5TWR - chains A and T of the 4 polymer chains in the assembly; structure by X-ray diffraction, 1.90 A resolution.

Chain A:
Protein: DNA-directed DNA/RNA polymerase mu
From: Homo sapiens
Notes: EC 2.7.7.7
Reference sequence: Q9NP87 (DPOLM_HUMAN); numbering as in UniProt; present here: 134-397, 410-494
Amino-acid sequence (354 residues; numbered 129 to 494; 12 numbers in that range are skipped by the numbering (no residue carries them; nothing is unmodelled there); the number before each row is that of its first residue):
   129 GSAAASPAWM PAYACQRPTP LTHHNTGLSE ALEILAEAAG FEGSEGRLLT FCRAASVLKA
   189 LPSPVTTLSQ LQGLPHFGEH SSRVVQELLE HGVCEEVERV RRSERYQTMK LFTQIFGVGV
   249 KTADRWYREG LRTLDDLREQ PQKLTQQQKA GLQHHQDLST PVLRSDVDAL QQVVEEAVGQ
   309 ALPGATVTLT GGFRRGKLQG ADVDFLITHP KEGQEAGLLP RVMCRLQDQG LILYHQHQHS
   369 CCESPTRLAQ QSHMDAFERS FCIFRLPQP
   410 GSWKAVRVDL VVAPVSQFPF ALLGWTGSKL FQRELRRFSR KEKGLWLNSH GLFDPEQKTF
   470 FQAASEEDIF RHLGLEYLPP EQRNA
Unresolved in the structure: 129-137, 366-383
Sequence notes: expression tag (129-133); engineered mutation Ala329 (His in Q9NP87); linker (410)
Swiss-Prot annotation at these positions:
  - region: Arg323 to Gly328, Asp330 to Asp332 (Involved in ssDNA binding)
  - binding site (Mg(2+)): Asp330, Asp332, Asp418
  - site: Gly433 (Responsible for the low discrimination between dNTP and rNTP)
Ion coordination: Na+: Thr241, Ile243, Val246 (shared with 1 residue of chain P); Mg2+ site 1: Asp330, Asp332, Asp418 (together with 2KH) (shared with 1 residue of chain P); Mg2+ site 2: Asp330, Asp332 (together with 2KH)
Small-molecule neighbours: 2KH (5'-O-[(S)-hydroxy{[(S)-hydroxy(phosphonooxy)phosphoryl]amino}phosphoryl]uridine): Gly319, Gly320, Arg323, Lys325, Gln327, Gly328, Ala329, Asp330, Asp332, Asp418, Gly433, Trp434, Thr435, Gly436, Ser437, Lys438, Gln441
From the paper describing this entry:
  - binding site for 2KH: Gly433
  - mutagenesis - G433A (Kd 29 uM): unchanged binding to UTP
  - mutagenesis - G433A, G433S: unchanged catalytic activity
  - mutagenesis - W434A (23-fold), W434H (8.8-fold): decreased catalytic activity
  - mutagenesis - W434A (Kd 79.1 uM), W434H (Kd 61.1 uM): decreased binding to UTP

Chain T:
Molecule: 9-nt DNA strand
Sequence (9 nucleotides; row label = number of the first residue in the row):
     1 CGGCATACG

Chain A / chain T interface:
Residue-residue contacts (26; chain A residue first):
  Gly174(A) with DC4(T), base contact
  Leu177(A) with DC4(T), phosphate contact; DA5(T), phosphate contact
  Gln364(A) with DG9(T), phosphate contact
  His365(A) with DG9(T), phosphate contact
  Phe385(A) with DG9(T), phosphate contact
  Glu386(A) with DC8(T), sugar contact; DG9(T), hydrogen bond to the phosphate
  Arg387(A) with DA7(T), hydrogen bond to the base; DC8(T), hydrogen bond to the sugar; DG9(T), hydrogen bond to the phosphate
  Phe389(A) with DG9(T), sugar contact
  Lys438(A) with DA5(T), base contact
  Arg442(A) with DA5(T), salt bridge to the phosphate
  Arg445(A) with DA5(T), hydrogen bond to the base; DT6(T), hydrogen bond to the base
  Arg446(A) with DC4(T), sugar contact; DA5(T), sugar contact
  Arg449(A) with DT6(T), salt bridge to the phosphate
  Lys450(A) with DG3(T), hydrogen bond to the phosphate; DC4(T), salt bridge to the phosphate
  Leu456(A) with DT6(T), sugar contact
  Asn457(A) with DT6(T), phosphate contact; DA7(T), hydrogen bond to the phosphate
  His459(A) with DA7(T), hydrogen bond to the phosphate; DC8(T), salt bridge to the phosphate
Also at the interface, not in a pair above, chain A (18 interface residues in all): Arg181

Overview:
The interface between chain A and chain T involves 18 residues on one side and 7 on the other; the contacts
include 9 hydrogen bonds and 4 salt bridges. Polar contacts include Arg387(A)-DA7(T), Arg445(A)-DA5(T) and
Arg445(A)-DT6(T). From the paper: a binding site for 2KH at Gly433(A); W434A and W434H of chain A reduce
catalytic activity; 4 substitutions were tested in all.
Here chain A is DNA-directed DNA/RNA polymerase mu (Homo sapiens) and chain T is a 9-nt DNA strand. Entry 5TWR
(Pre-catalytic ternary complex of human Polymerase Mu (H329A) mutant with incoming nonhydrolyzable UMPNPP) was
determined by X-ray diffraction (same publication as 5TWP, 5TWQ, 5TWS, 5VZ7, 5VZ8, 5VZ9 and 9 further
entries).
